Entry 6XER (X-ray diffraction, 2.50 A resolution); this record covers chains D and E of the 5 polymer chains in the assembly.

# Chain D
Protein: Tubulin beta chain
Source organism: Sus scrofa
UniProt: A0A287AGU7 (A0A287AGU7_PIG); numbering as in UniProt (aligned over 1-433)
Amino-acid sequence (433 residues; row label = number of the first residue in the row):
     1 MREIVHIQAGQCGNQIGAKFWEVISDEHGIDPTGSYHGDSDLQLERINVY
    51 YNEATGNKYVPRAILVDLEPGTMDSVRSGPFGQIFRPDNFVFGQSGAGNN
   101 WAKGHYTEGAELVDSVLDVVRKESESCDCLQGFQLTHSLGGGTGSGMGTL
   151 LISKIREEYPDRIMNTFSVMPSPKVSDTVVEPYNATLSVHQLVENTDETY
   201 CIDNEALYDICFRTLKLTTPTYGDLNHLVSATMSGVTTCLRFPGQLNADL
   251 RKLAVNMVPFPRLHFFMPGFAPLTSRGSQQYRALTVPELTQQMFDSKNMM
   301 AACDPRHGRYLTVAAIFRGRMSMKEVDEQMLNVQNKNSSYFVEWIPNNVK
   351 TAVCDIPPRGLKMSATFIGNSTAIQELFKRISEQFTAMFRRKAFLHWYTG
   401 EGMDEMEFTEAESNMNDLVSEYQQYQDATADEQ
Not modelled in the structure: 1, 432-433
Small-molecule neighbours:
  - GTP (guanosine-5'-triphosphate): Gly-10, Gln-11, Cys-12, Gln-15, Ile-16, Asp-67, Gly-96, Ala-97, Gly-98, Asn-99, Asn-100, Ser-138, Gly-140, Gly-141, Gly-142, Thr-143, Gly-144, Ser-145, Val-169, Pro-171, Val-175, Ser-176, Glu-181, Asn-204, Leu-207, Tyr-222, Leu-225, Asn-226
  - colchicine (LOC; N-[(7S)-1,2,3,10-tetramethoxy-9-oxo-6,7-dihydro-5H-benzo[d]heptalen-7-yl]ethanamide): Cys-239, Leu-240, Leu-246, Ala-248, Asp-249, Lys-252, Leu-253, Asn-256, Met-257, Thr-312, Val-313, Ala-314, Ile-316, Asn-348, Lys-350, Ala-352, Ile-368

# Chain E
Protein: Stathmin-4
Source organism: Rattus norvegicus
UniProt: P63043 (STMN4_RAT); residues 5-145 here correspond to UniProt positions 49-189 (UniProt number = residue number + 44)
Amino-acid sequence (143 residues; row label = number of the first residue in the row):
     3 MADMEVIELNKATSGQSWEVILKPPSFDGVPEFNASLPRRRDPSLEEIQK
    53 KLEAAEERRKYQEAELLKHLAEKREHEREVIQKAIEENNNFIKMAKEKLA
   103 QKMESNKENREAHLAAMLERLQEKDKHAEEVRKNKELKEEASR
Not modelled in the structure: 3-6, 31-44, 141-145
Construct notes: initiating methionine (3); expression tag (4); engineered mutation Ala-14 (Cys58 in P63043), Trp-20 (Phe64 in P63043)
Swiss-Prot annotation at these positions:
  - modified residue: Ser-46 (Phosphoserine)

# Chain D / chain E interface
Residue-residue contacts (23; chain D residue first):
  Tyr-106(D) with His-129(E), hydrogen bond; Ala-130(E), hydrophobic; Val-133(E), hydrophobic; Arg-134(E), hydrogen bond (backbone-side chain)
  Thr-107(D) with Lys-137(E)
  Ala-110(D) with Arg-134(E)
  Lys-154(D) with Asp-127(E)
  Arg-156(D) with Leu-123(E)
  Glu-157(D) with Leu-120(E); Leu-123(E); Asp-127(E)
  Gln-191(D) with Lys-126(E), hydrogen bond
  Asn-195(D) with Leu-123(E); Lys-126(E), hydrogen bond
  Thr-399(D) with Lys-140(E), hydrogen bond (backbone-side chain)
  Gly-400(D) with Lys-137(E), hydrogen bond (backbone-side chain)
  Glu-401(D) with Val-133(E); Lys-137(E), salt bridge
  Gly-402(D) with Val-133(E); Asn-136(E), hydrogen bond (backbone-side chain)
  Met-403(D) with Val-133(E); Lys-140(E)
  Glu-407(D) with His-129(E), salt bridge
Also at the interface, not in a pair above, chain D (18 interface residues in all): Ser-153, Pro-160, Asp-161, Glu-194
Also at the interface, not in a pair above, chain E (15 interface residues in all): Arg-112, Met-119, Arg-122, Gln-124

# Summary
18 residues of chain D face 15 of chain E across their interface; the contacts include 7 hydrogen bonds and 2
salt bridges. Among the polar pairs are Glu-401(D)/Lys-137(E), Glu-407(D)/His-129(E) and
Tyr-106(D)/His-129(E). Bound to chain D: GTP and colchicine.
Here chain D is Tubulin beta chain (Sus scrofa) and chain E is Stathmin-4 (Rattus norvegicus). Entry 6XER
(Tubulin-RB3_SLD in complex with colchicine) was determined by X-ray diffraction, deposited together with 6XES
and 6XET.
